PDB entry 5A6N | X-ray diffraction, 1.70 A resolution | chains A and B

# Chain A (and B)
Protein: Death-associated protein kinase 3
Organism: Homo sapiens
Notes: EC 2.7.11.1; fragment: protein kinase domain; chain B of this document is another copy of the same molecule, construct and numbering; everything in this record applies to it too
UniProt: O43293 (DAPK3_HUMAN); numbering as in UniProt (aligned over 9-289)
Chain sequence (283 residues; each row starts with the number of its first residue):
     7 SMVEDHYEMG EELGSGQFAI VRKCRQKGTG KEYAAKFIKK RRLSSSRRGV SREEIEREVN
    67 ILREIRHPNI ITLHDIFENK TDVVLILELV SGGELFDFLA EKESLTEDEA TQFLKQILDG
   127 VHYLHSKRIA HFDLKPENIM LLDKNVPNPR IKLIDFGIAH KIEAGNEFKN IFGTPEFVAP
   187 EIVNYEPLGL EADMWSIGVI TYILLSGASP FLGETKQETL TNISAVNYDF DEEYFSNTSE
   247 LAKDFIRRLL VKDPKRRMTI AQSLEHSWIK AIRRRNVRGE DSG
Unresolved in the structure: 7, 279-289 (chain B: 170-174, 279-289)
Differences from the reference sequence: expression tag (7-8)
Curated features (UniProtKB/Swiss-Prot):
  - active site: Asp139 (Proton acceptor)
  - binding site (ATP): Leu19 to Val27, Lys42
  - binding site (pyridone 6): Glu94, Val96
  - modified residue: Ser50 (Phosphoserine), Thr180 (Phosphothreonine), Thr225 (Phosphothreonine), Thr265 (Phosphothreonine)
  - natural variant: Thr112 (T112M: In a colorectal adenocarcinoma sample), Asp161 (D161N: In an ovarian mucinous carcinoma sample), Pro216 (P216S: In a lung neuroendocrine carcinoma sample)
  - mutagenesis: Lys42 (K42A: Loss of kinase activity at low concentrations of ATP), Asp161 (D161A: Loss of kinase activity), Thr180 (T180A: Greatly reduced kinase activity), Thr225 (T225A: Loss of kinase activity), Thr265 (T265A: Loss of phosphorylation by ROCK1, catalytically inactive)

# How chain A and chain B interact
Pairs across the interface (86):
  Gln23(A) with Phe178(B)
  Ser50(A) with Glu70(B), hydrogen bond; Lys167(B)
  Ser51(A) with Glu70(B); Arg134(B)
  Arg53(A) with Arg134(B); Glu169(B)
  Arg58(A) with Glu62(B)
  Glu59(A) with Glu59(B); Glu62(B); Asn66(B), hydrogen bond
  Glu62(A) with Arg58(B); Glu59(B)
  Arg63(A) with Glu59(B)
  Arg69(A) with Leu49(B)
  Leu140(A) with Phe183(B)
  Lys141(A) with Phe183(B)
  Pro142(A) with Phe183(B)
  Glu143(A) with Thr180(B)
  Glu173(A) with Arg53(B), salt bridge
  Ile177(A) with Ile164(B), hydrophobic
  Phe178(A) with Phe138(B); Asp139(B); Lys141(B), hydrogen bond (backbone-side chain); Ile164(B), hydrophobic
  Pro181(A) with Lys222(B); Thr225(B); Leu226(B), hydrophobic; Ile229(B)
  Glu182(A) with Val205(B); Ile209(B); Ser215(B), hydrogen bond
  Phe183(A) with Leu140(B); Lys141(B); Pro142(B); Trp201(B); Ser202(B), hydrogen bond (backbone-side chain); Val205(B), hydrophobic; Ile209(B), hydrophobic
  Val184(A) with Trp201(B), hydrogen bond (backbone-side chain); Ile229(B)
  Ala185(A) with Trp201(B); Ile229(B); Arg263(B)
  Pro186(A) with Trp201(B); Ile229(B); Arg263(B)
  Glu187(A) with Leu194(B); Ala198(B); Pro260(B); Arg263(B), salt bridge
  Val189(A) with Leu226(B); Ile229(B), hydrophobic
  Asn190(A) with Ser230(B), hydrogen bond; Lys258(B)
  Tyr191(A) with Tyr191(B), hydrogen bond; Leu194(B), hydrophobic
  Leu194(A) with Glu187(B); Ile188(B), hydrophobic; Tyr191(B), hydrophobic
  Ala198(A) with Ala185(B), hydrophobic; Glu187(B); Ile188(B), hydrophobic
  Trp201(A) with Phe183(B); Val184(B), hydrogen bond (side chain-backbone); Ala185(B); Pro186(B)
  Ser202(A) with Phe183(B), hydrogen bond (side chain-backbone)
  Val205(A) with Glu182(B); Phe183(B), hydrophobic
  Ile206(A) with Phe183(B), hydrophobic
  Ser215(A) with Glu182(B), hydrogen bond
  Leu218(A) with Glu182(B)
  Lys222(A) with Phe178(B); Gly179(B)
  Thr225(A) with Pro181(B)
  Leu226(A) with Pro181(B), hydrophobic; Val189(B), hydrophobic
  Ile229(A) with Pro181(B); Val184(B); Pro186(B)
  Ser230(A) with Asn190(B), hydrogen bond
  Lys258(A) with Asn190(B)
  Pro260(A) with Glu187(B)
  Arg263(A) with Pro186(B); Glu187(B), salt bridge
Other interface residues (no listed pair), chain A (49 interface residues in all): Phe138, Phe174, Gly179, Ile188, Glu197, Ile209, Phe217
Other interface residues (no listed pair), chain B (50 interface residues in all): Arg63, Ile177, Glu197, Ile206, Leu218

# Overview
49 residues of chain A and 50 residues of chain B are in contact; the contacts include 12 hydrogen bonds and 3
salt bridges. Polar pairs include Glu173(A)-Arg53(B), Glu187(A)-Arg263(B) and Ser50(A)-Glu70(B).
Both chains are Death-associated protein kinase 3 (Homo sapiens). Entry 5A6N (Crystal structure of human death
associated protein kinase 3 (DAPK3) in complex with compound 2) was determined by X-ray diffraction, deposited
together with 5A6O.
